PDB entry 5VOY | electron microscopy, 7.90 A resolution (low resolution: residue-level contacts below are approximate; hydrogen-bond / salt-bridge calls are withheld) | chains R and a of the 33 polymer chains in the assembly

Chain R:
Name: V-type proton ATPase subunit c''
Organism: Saccharomyces cerevisiae (strain ATCC 204508 / S288c)
UniProtKB: P23968 (VATO_YEAST); numbering as in UniProt (aligned over 1-213)
Sequence (213 residues; row label = number of the first residue in the row):
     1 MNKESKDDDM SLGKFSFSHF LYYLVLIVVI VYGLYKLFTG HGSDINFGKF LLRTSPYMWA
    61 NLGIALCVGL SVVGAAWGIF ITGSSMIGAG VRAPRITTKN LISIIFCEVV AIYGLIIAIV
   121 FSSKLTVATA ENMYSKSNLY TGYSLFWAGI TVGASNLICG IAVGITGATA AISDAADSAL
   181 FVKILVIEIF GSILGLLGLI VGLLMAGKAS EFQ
Curated features (UniProtKB/Swiss-Prot):
  - site: Glu108 (Essential for proton translocation)
  - mutagenesis: Glu108 (E108D: Partial inactivation; E108L/Q/V: Inactivation)

Chain a:
Name: V-type proton ATPase subunit c
Organism: Saccharomyces cerevisiae (strain ATCC 204508 / S288c)
UniProtKB: P25515 (VATL1_YEAST); residue numbers follow UniProt; this construct covers 1-160
Sequence (160 residues; row label = number of the first residue in the row):
     1 MTELCPVYAP FFGAIGCASA IIFTSLGAAY GTAKSGVGIC ATCVLRPDLL FKNIVPVIMA
    61 GIIAIYGLVV SVLVCYSLGQ KQALYTGFIQ LGAGLSVGLS GLAAGFAIGI VGDAGVRGSS
   121 QQPRLFVGMI LILIFAEVLG LYGLIVALLL NSRATQDVVC
Unresolved in the structure: 1-10, 159-160
Curated features (UniProtKB/Swiss-Prot):
  - site: Glu137 (Essential for proton translocation)
  - mutagenesis: Glu137 (E137D: Partial inactivation; E137Q/V/K: Inactivation)

Chain R / chain a interface:
Residue-residue contacts (6; chain R residue first):
  Ala65(R) - Gly92(a)
  Gly69(R) - Ser96(a)
  Ala76(R) - Ala103(a)
  Leu125(R) - Arg153(a)
  Thr126(R) - Arg153(a)
  Val127(R) - Tyr85(a)
Interface residues without a listed pair, chain R (8 interface residues in all): Val73, Ile87
Interface residues without a listed pair, chain a (7 interface residues in all): Leu99, Ala114

In short:
8 residues of chain R and 7 residues of chain a are in contact. Curated annotation (UniProt) lists one
mutagenesis site on chain R; one mutagenesis site on chain a.
Chain R is V-type proton ATPase subunit c'' and chain a is V-type proton ATPase subunit c, both from
Saccharomyces cerevisiae (strain ATCC 204508 / S288c); the structure, Yeast V-ATPase in complex with
Legionella pneumophila effector SidK (rotational state 2), was determined by electron microscopy together with
5VOZ, 5VOX, 5UF5 and 5UFK from the same study.
